7CPQ - chains B and E of the 6 polymer chains in the assembly; structure by X-ray diffraction, 2.60 A resolution.

Chain B:
Molecule: Tubulin beta-2B chain
Source organism: Bos taurus
UniProtKB: Q6B856 (TBB2B_BOVIN); the author numbering skips numbers that UniProt does not, so the offset changes along the chain: 1-42 = UniProt 1-42; 45-360 = UniProt 43-358; 369-455 = UniProt 359-445
Amino-acid sequence (445 residues; each row starts with the number of its first residue; note: 10 numbers in that range are skipped by the numbering (no residue carries them; nothing is unmodelled there)):
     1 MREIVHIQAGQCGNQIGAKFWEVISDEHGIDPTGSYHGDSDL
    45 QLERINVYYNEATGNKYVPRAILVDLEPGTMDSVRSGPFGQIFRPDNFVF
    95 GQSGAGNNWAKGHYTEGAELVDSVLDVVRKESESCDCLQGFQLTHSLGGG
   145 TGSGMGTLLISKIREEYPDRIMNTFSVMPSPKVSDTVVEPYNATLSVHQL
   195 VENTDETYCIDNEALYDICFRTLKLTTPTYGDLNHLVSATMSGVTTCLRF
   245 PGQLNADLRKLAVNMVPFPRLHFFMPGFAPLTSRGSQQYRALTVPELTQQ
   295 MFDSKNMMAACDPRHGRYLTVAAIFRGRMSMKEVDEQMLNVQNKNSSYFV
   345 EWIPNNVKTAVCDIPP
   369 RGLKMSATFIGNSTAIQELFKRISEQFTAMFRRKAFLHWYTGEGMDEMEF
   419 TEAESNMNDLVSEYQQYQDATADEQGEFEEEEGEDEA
Disordered / not traced: 1, 57, 276-281, 439-455
Ion coordination: Ca2+ site 1 near Glu113 (its only coordinating residue here)
Small-molecule neighbours:
  - G9X ((6R)-6-[(6-chloranyl-1H-indol-3-yl)methyl]-6,7,8,9-tetrahydrobenzo[7]annulen-5-one): Val238, Cys241, Leu242, Leu248, Asn249, Ala250, Asp251, Lys254, Leu255, Asn258, Met259, Thr314, Val315, Ala316, Ile318, Asn350, Val351, Lys352, Ala354, Ile378
  - GDP (guanosine-5'-diphosphate): Gly10, Gln11, Cys12, Gln15, Ile16, Asp69, Asn101, Ser140, Gly142, Gly143, Gly144, Thr145, Gly146, Ser147, Val171, Pro173, Val177, Asp179, Glu183, Asn206, Leu209, Tyr224, Leu227, Asn228
Curated features (UniProtKB/Swiss-Prot):
  - motif: Met1 to Ile4 (MREI motif)
  - binding site (GTP): Gln11, Glu71, Ser140, Gly144, Thr145, Gly146, Asn206, Asn228
  - binding site (Mg(2+)): Glu71
  - modified residue: Ser40 (Phosphoserine), Thr57 (Phosphothreonine), Lys60 (N6-acetyllysine), Ser174 (Phosphoserine), Thr287 (Phosphothreonine), Thr292 (Phosphothreonine), Arg320 (Omega-N-methylarginine), Glu448 (5-glutamyl polyglutamate)
  - cross-link (Glycyl lysine isopeptide (Lys-Gly)): Lys60 (interchain with G-Cter in ubiquitin), Lys326 (interchain with G-Cter in ubiquitin)

Chain E:
Molecule: Stathmin-4
Source organism: Rattus norvegicus
UniProtKB: P63043 (STMN4_RAT); residues -43 to 145 here correspond to UniProt positions 1-189 (UniProt number = residue number + 44)
Amino-acid sequence (189 residues; numbered -43 to 145; the number before each row is that of its first residue; numbers below 1 keep their minus sign (Met-43 is residue -43)):
   -43 MTLAAYKEKMKELPLVSLFCSCFLSDPLNKSSYKYEADTVDLNWCVISDM
     7 EVIELNKCTSGQSFEVILKPPSFDGVPEFNASLPRRRDPSLEEIQKKLEA
    57 AEERRKYQEAELLKHLAEKREHEREVIQKAIEENNNFIKMAKEKLAQKME
   107 SNKENREAHLAAMLERLQEKDKHAEEVRKNKELKEEASR
Disordered / not traced: -43 to 5, 29-43, 142-145
Curated features (UniProtKB/Swiss-Prot):
  - modified residue: Ser46 (Phosphoserine)
  - lipidation (S-palmitoyl cysteine): Cys-24, Cys-22

Interface between chain B and chain E:
Pairs across the interface (21):
  His107(B) - Lys75(E)  hydrogen bond
  Tyr108(B) - His78(E)  hydrogen bond
  Tyr108(B) - Val82(E)  hydrophobic
  Tyr108(B) - Ile83(E)
  Leu152(B) - Glu79(E)
  Ser155(B) - Lys75(E)
  Ser155(B) - Arg76(E)  hydrogen bond (backbone-side chain)
  Lys156(B) - Arg76(E)
  Lys156(B) - Glu79(E)  salt bridge
  Arg158(B) - Leu68(E)
  Glu159(B) - Leu72(E)
  Glu159(B) - Arg76(E)  salt bridge
  Pro162(B) - Leu68(E)  hydrophobic
  Gln193(B) - Lys75(E)
  Thr409(B) - Glu89(E)
  Glu411(B) - Val82(E)
  Glu411(B) - Ala86(E)
  Gly412(B) - Val82(E)
  Gly412(B) - Lys85(E)
  Gly412(B) - Ala86(E)
  Glu417(B) - His78(E)  salt bridge
Also at the interface, not in a pair above, chain B (16 interface residues in all): Thr109, Gly410, Met413
Also at the interface, not in a pair above, chain E (13 interface residues in all): Glu65, Leu69

Overview:
The interface between chain B and chain E involves 16 residues on one side and 13 on the other, with 3
hydrogen bonds and 3 salt bridges. Polar contacts include Lys156(B)-Glu79(E), Glu159(B)-Arg76(E) and
Glu417(B)-His78(E). Bound to chain B: compound G9X and GDP.
Chain B is Tubulin beta-2B chain (Bos taurus) and chain E is Stathmin-4 (Rattus norvegicus); the structure,
crystal structure of T2R-TTL-(+)-6-Cl-JP18 complex, was determined by X-ray diffraction.
